PDB entry 6N4Q | electron microscopy, 3.60 A resolution | chains B and F of the 12 polymer chains in the assembly

== Chain B ==
Molecule: Nav1.7 VSD2-NavAb chimera
Source organism: Arcobacter butzleri (strain RM4018)
Reference sequence: chimeric construct of A8EVM5, Q15858: residues 722-746 from A8EVM5 (A8EVM5_ARCB4) positions 1-25 (UniProt number = residue number - 721); residues 747-777 from Q15858 positions 747-777 (same numbers); residues 778-798 from A8EVM5 (A8EVM5_ARCB4) positions 58-78 (UniProt number = residue number - 720); residues 799-830 from Q15858 positions 811-842 (UniProt number = residue number + 12); residues 831-991 from A8EVM5 (A8EVM5_ARCB4) positions 107-267 (UniProt number = residue number - 724)
Chain sequence (288 residues; numbered 704 to 991; the number before each row is that of its first residue):
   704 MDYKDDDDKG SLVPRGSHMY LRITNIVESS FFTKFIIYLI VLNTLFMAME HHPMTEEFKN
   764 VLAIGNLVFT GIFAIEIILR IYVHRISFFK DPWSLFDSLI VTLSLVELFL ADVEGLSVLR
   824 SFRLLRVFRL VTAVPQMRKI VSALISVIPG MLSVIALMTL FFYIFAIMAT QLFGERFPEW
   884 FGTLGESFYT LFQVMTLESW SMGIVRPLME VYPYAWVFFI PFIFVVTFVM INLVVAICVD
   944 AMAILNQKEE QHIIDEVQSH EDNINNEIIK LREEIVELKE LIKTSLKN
Disordered / not traced: 704-719, 982-991
Differences from the reference sequence: initiating methionine (704); expression tag (705-721); conflict Cys941 (Ile217 in A8EVM5)
UniProt features mapped onto this chain:
  - site (Is directly targeted by the spider protoxin-II): Glu810, Asp815
Reported in the primary citation:
  - mutagenesis - A766L: unchanged binding to Beta/omega-theraphotoxin-Tp2a (chain F)
  - mutagenesis - I767A: decreased binding to Beta/omega-theraphotoxin-Tp2a (chain F)

== Chain F ==
Molecule: Beta/omega-theraphotoxin-Tp2a
Reference sequence: P83476 (TXPR2_THRPR); numbering as in UniProt (aligned over 1-30)
Chain sequence (30 residues; numbered 1 to 30; the number before each row is that of its first residue):
     1 YCQKWMWTCD SERKCCEGMV CRLWCKKKLW
Disulfide bonds: Cys2-Cys16, Cys9-Cys21, Cys15-Cys25
UniProt features mapped onto this chain:
  - region: Lys26 to Trp30 (Flexible tail region important for ability to inhibit Nav channel), Leu29, Trp30 (Hydrophobic dyad that anchors the toxin into the membrane while positioning it over the S3 helix of Nav1.7/SCN9A)
  - site: Trp5 (Part of an aromatic-rich surface that anchors the toxin toward the membrane core relative to lipid headgroups bound along the pore module of Nav1.7/SCN9A), Trp7 (Part of an aromatic-rich surface that anchors the toxin toward the membrane core relative to lipid headgroups bound along the pore module of Nav1.7/SCN9A), Arg22 (Electrostatic gating-modifier of Nav1.7/SCN9A that antagonizes outward gating-charge movement through direct electrostatic repulsion), Trp24 (Part of an aromatic-rich surface that anchors the toxin toward the membrane core relative to lipid headgroups bound along the pore module of Nav1.7/SCN9A), Lys26 (Antagonizes outward gating-charge movement of Nav1.7/SCN9A through direct electrostatic repulsion), Trp30 (Part of an aromatic-rich surface that anchors the toxin toward the membrane core relative to lipid headgroups bound along the pore module of Nav1.7/SCN9A)
  - mutagenesis: Tyr1 (Y1A: No change in binding affinity with Nav1.5/SCN5A; Y1GPY: Important increase in selectivity for Nav1.7/SCN9A; derivative JNJ63955918), Gln3 (Q3A: No change in binding affinity with Nav1.5/SCN5A), Lys4 (K4R: In K/R; 30-fold decrease in ability to inhibit Nav1.7/SCN9A, and change in ability to bind membranes; when associated with R-14; R-26; R-27 and R-28. In K/R,E17K ...), Trp5 (W5A: At least 10-fold decrease in affinity with Nav1.5/SCN5A; W5Y: 290-fold decrease in ability to inhibit Nav1.7/SCN9A, and decrease in ability to bind membranes), Met6 (M6A: At least 10-fold decrease in affinity with Nav1.5/SCN5A), Trp7 (W7A: At least 10-fold decrease in affinity with Nav1.5/SCN5A; W7Q: Important increase in selectivity for Nav1.7/SCN9A; derivative JNJ63955918 ...), Thr8 (T8A: No change in binding affinity with Nav1.5/SCN5A), Asp10 (D10A: No change in binding affinity with Nav1.5/SCN5A), Ser11 (S11A: No change in binding affinity with Nav1.5/SCN5A), Glu12 (E12A: No change in binding affinity with Nav1.5/SCN5A. 5-fold increase in ability to inhibit sodium channel Nav1.7/SCN9A. No change in activity towards Nav1.7/SCN9A; when associated with L-19), Lys14 (K14R: In K/R; 30-fold decrease in ability to inhibit Nav1.7/SCN9A, and change in ability to bind membranes; when associated with R-4; R-26; R-27 and R-28. In K/R,E17K ...), Glu17 (E17K: No change in ability to inhibit Nav1.7/SCN9A, and change in ability to bind membranes. In K/R,E17K ...), 8 further mutagenesis entries in UniProt

== Interface between chain B and chain F ==
Pairs across the interface (7; chain B residue first):
  Phe812(B) - Trp5(F)  hydrophobic
  Phe812(B) - Lys26(F)
  Leu813(B) - Lys26(F)
  Ala814(B) - Lys26(F)
  Ala814(B) - Lys27(F)
  Asp815(B) - Arg22(F)  hydrogen bond (backbone-side chain)
  Leu819(B) - Leu29(F)  hydrophobic
Other interface residues (no listed pair), chain B (8 interface residues in all): Leu811, Val816, Glu817
Other interface residues (no listed pair), chain F (8 interface residues in all): Met6, Trp24, Lys28
From the paper, about this interface:
  - hot spots on chain F (mutagenesis) - R22D (300-fold), R22E (300-fold), R22Q, K26E: decreased binding to Nav1.7 VSD2-NavAb chimera (chain B)
  - hot spots on chain F (mutagenesis) - K26R (2- to 10-fold): increased binding to Nav1.7 VSD2-NavAb chimera (chain B)

== Summary ==
Chain B and chain F each contribute 8 residues to their interface, with 1 hydrogen bond. The hydrogen-bonded
pair is Asp815(B)-Arg22(F). From the paper: R22D, R22E and R22Q of chain F, among others, reduce binding to
Nav1.7 VSD2-NavAb chimera (chain B); I767A of chain B reduces binding to Beta/omega-theraphotoxin-Tp2a (chain
F); 7 substitutions were tested in all.
Chain B is Nav1.7 VSD2-NavAb chimera (Arcobacter butzleri (strain RM4018)) and chain F is
Beta/omega-theraphotoxin-Tp2a; the structure, CryoEM structure of Nav1.7 VSD2 (actived state) in complex with
the gating modifier toxin ProTx2, was determined by electron microscopy together with 6N4I and 6N4R from the
same study.
